Entry 9QT5 (electron microscopy, 3.13 A resolution); this record covers chains L and 1 of the 30 polymer chains in the assembly.

# Chain L
Name: Large ribosomal subunit protein uL15
Source organism: Streptomyces fradiae ATCC 10745
UniProt: A0A1Y2NN24 (A0A1Y2NN24_STRFR); numbering as in UniProt (aligned over 1-151)
Sequence (151 residues; numbered 1 to 151; the number before each row is that of its first residue):
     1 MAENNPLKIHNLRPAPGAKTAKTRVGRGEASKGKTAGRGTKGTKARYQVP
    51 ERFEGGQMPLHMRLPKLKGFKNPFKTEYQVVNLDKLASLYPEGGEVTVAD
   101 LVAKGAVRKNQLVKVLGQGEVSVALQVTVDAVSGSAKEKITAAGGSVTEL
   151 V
Not modelled in the structure: 1-3

# Chain 1
Molecule: 23S rRNA
Source organism: Streptomyces fradiae ATCC 10745
Sequence (3119 nucleotides; row label = number of the first residue in the row):
     1 GGCCAAGUUUAUAAGGGCGCACGGUGGAUGCCUUGGCACCAGGAACCGAU
    51 GAAGGACGUGGGAGGCCGCGAUAGGCCCCGGGGAGCUGUCAACCGAGCUU
   101 UGAUCCGGGGGUGUCCGAAUGGGGAAACCCGGCAGUCGUCAUGGGCUGUC
   151 ACCCACUGCUGAACACAUAGGCAGUGUGGAGGGAACGAGGGGAAGUGAAA
   201 CAUCUCAGUACCCUCAGGAAGAGAAAACAACCGUGAUUCCGGGAGUAGUG
   251 GCGAGCGAAACCGGAUGAGGCCAAACCGUAUGCGUGUGAUACCCGGCAGG
   301 GGUUGCGCAUGCGGGGUUGUGGGAUCUCUCUUUCACGGUCUGCCGGCCGU
   351 GAGACGAGUCAGAAACCGUUGAUGUAGGCGAAGGACAUGCGAAAGGUCCG
   401 GCGUAGAGGGUAAGACCCCCGUAGCUGAAACAUUGACGGCUCGUUUGAGA
   451 GACACCCAAGUAGCACGGGGCCCGAGAAAUCCCGUGUGAAUCUGGCGGGA
   501 CCACCCGCUAAGCCUAAAUAUUCCCUGGUGACCGAUAGCGGAUAGUACCG
   551 UGAGGGAAUGGUGAAAAGUACCGCGGGAGCGGAGUGAAAUAGUACCUGAA
   601 ACCGUGUGCCUACAAGCCGUGGGAGCGUCGGACAUGCUUUGCAUGUCUCG
   651 UGACUGCGUGCCUUUUGAAGAAUGAGCCUGCGAGUUUGCGGUGCGUUGCG
   701 AGGUUAACCCGUGUGGGGAAGCCGUAGCGAAAGCGAGUCCGAAUAGGGCG
   751 AUCGAGUAGCGCGCUCAAGACCCGAAGCGGAGUGAUCUAGCCAUGGGCAG
   801 GUUGAAGCGGAGGUAAGACUUCGUGGAGGACCGAACCCACCAGGGUUGAA
   851 AACCUGGGGGAUGACCUGUGGUUAGGGGUGAAAGGCCAAUCAAACUCCGU
   901 GAUAGCUGGUUCUCCCCGAAAUGCAUUUAGGUGCAGCGUCGUGUGUUUCU
   951 UGCCGGAGGUAGAGCACUGGAUAGGCGAUGGGCCCUACCGGGUUACUGAC
  1001 CUUAGCCAAACUCCGAAUGCCGGUAAGUGAGAGCGCGGCAGUGAGACUGU
  1051 GGGGGAUAAGCUCCAUGGUCGAGAGGGAAACAGCCCAGAGCAUCGACUAA
  1101 GGCCCCUAAGCGUACGCUAAGUGGGAAAGGAUGUGGAGUCGCAGAGACAA
  1151 CCAGGAGGUUGGCUUAGAAGCAGCCACCCUUGAAAGAGUGCGUAAUAGCU
  1201 CACUGGUCAAGUGAUUCCGCGCCGACAAUGUAGCGGGGCUCAAGCGUACC
  1251 GCCGAAGUCGUGUCAUUGCAGCAUAAGCCCCAACGGGUGCUGUGAUGGGU
  1301 AGGGGAGCGUCGUGUGCCGGGUGAAGCAGCCGCGGAAGCGAGUUGUGGAC
  1351 GGUUCACGAGUGAGAAUGCAGGCAUGAGUAGCGAUACACACGUGAGAAAC
  1401 GUGUGCGCCGAUUGACUAAGGGUUCCUGGGUCAAGCUGAUCUGCCCAGGG
  1451 UAAGUCGGGACCUAAGGCGAGGCCGACAGGCGUAGUCGAUGGACAACCGG
  1501 UUGAUAUUCCGGUACCCGCUUUGAAGCGCCAGCGCUGAACCCAGCGAUGC
  1551 UAAGCCCGUGAAACCGCCGUGUGCGUCUUCGGACAAGCACGGAGUGGUGG
  1601 AGCCGGUGGCCCAGACUGGUAGUAGGUGAGCGAUGGGGUGACGCAGGAAG
  1651 GUAGUCCAGCCCGGGCGGUGGUUGUCCCGGGGUAAGGGUGUAGGCCGUGU
  1701 GGUAGGCAAAUCCGUCACACGUUAAGGCUGAGACCUGAUGCCGAGCCGAU
  1751 UGUGGUGAAGUGGAUGAUCCUAUGCUGUCGAGAAAAGCCUCUAGCGAGUU
  1801 UCAUGGCGGCCCGUACCCUAAACCGACUCAGGUGGUCAGGUAGAGAAUAC
  1851 CGAGGCGUUCGGGUGAACUAUGGUUAAGGAACUCGGCAAAAUGCCCCCGU
  1901 AACUUCGGGAGAAGGGGGGCCACUUCUGGUGAUCACUCUUGCAGUGUGAG
  1951 CUGGGGGUGGCCGCAGAGACCAGCGAGAAGCGACUGUUUACUAAAAACAC
  2001 AGGUCCGUGCGAAGCCGUAAGGCGAUGUAUACGGACUGACGCCUGCCCGG
  2051 UGCUGGAACGUUAAGGGGACCGGUUAGCUUGGAUUCGUCCGGGCGAAGCU
  2101 GAGAACUUAAGCGCCAGUAAACGGCGGUGGUAACUAUAACCAUCCUAAGG
  2151 UAGCGAAAUUCCUUGUCGGGUAAGUUCCGACCUGCACGAAUGGCGUAACG
  2201 ACUUCUCGACUGUCUCAACCAUAGGCCCGGUGAAAUUGCACUACGAGUAA
  2251 AGAUGCUCGUUUCGCGCAGCAGGACGGAAAGACCCCGGGACCUUUACUAC
  2301 AGUUUGAUAUUGGUGUUCGGUUCGGCUUGUGUAGGAUAGGUGGGAGACUG
  2351 UGAAACUGUGACGCCAGUCAUGGUGGAGUCGUCGUUGAAAUACCACUCUG
  2401 GUCGUGCUGGAUGUCUAACCUGGGUCCGUGAUCCGGAUCAGGGACAGUGU
  2451 CUGAUGGGUAGUUUAACUGGGGCGGUUGCCUCCUAAAGGGUAACGGAGGC
  2501 GCCCAAAGGUUCCCUCAGCCUGGUUGGCAAUCAGGUGUUGAGUGUAAGUG
  2551 CACAAGGGAGCUUGACUGUGAGACCGACGGGUCGAGCAGGGACGAAAGUC
  2601 GGGACUAGUGAUCCGGCGGUGGCUUGUGGAAGCGCCGUCGCUCAACGGAU
  2651 AAAAGGUACCCCGGGGAUAACAGGCUGAUCUUCCCCAAGAGUCCAUAUCG
  2701 ACGGGAUGGUUUGGCACCUCGAUGUCGGCUCGUCGCAUCCUGGGGCUGGA
  2751 GUCGGUCCCAAGGGUUGGGCUGUUCGCCCAUUAAAGCGGUACGCGAGCUG
  2801 GGUUUAGAACGUCGUGAGACAGUUCGGUCCCUAUCCGCUGCGCGCGCAGG
  2851 AACAUUGAGAAGGGCUGUCCCUAGUACGAGAGGACCGGGACGGACGAACC
  2901 UCUGGUGUGCCAGUUGUUCUGCCAAGGGCAUGGCUGGUUGGCUACGUUCG
  2951 GGAGGGAUAACCGCUGAAAGCAUCUAAGCGGGAAGCCUGCUUCGAGAUGA
  3001 GUGUUCCCACCUCCUUGAGAGGGUAAGGCUCCCAGUAGACGACUGGGUUG
  3051 AUAGGCCGGAUAUGGAAGCCCAGUGAUGGGUGGAGUUGACCGGUACUAAU
  3101 AGGCCGAGGGCUUGUCCUC
Not modelled in the structure: 1-4, 279-311, 333-353, 629-647, 753-754, 806-825, 973-1003, 1029-1031, 1132-1220, 1270-1291, 1519-1630, 1721-1726, 1745-1756, 1795-1806, 2076-2096, 2126-2145, 2279-2281, 2317-2410, 2523-2531, 2721-2723, 2970, 3012-3020, 3100-3104, 3114-3119

# Chain L / chain 1 interface
Residue-residue contacts - 165 pairs, chain L then chain 1:
  Lys-8(L) / G1316(1)  sugar contact
  Ile-9(L) / G1314(1)  base contact
  Ile-9(L) / U1315(1)  sugar contact
  His-10(L) / U1315(1)  base contact
  His-10(L) / G1316(1)  hydrogen bond to the sugar
  His-10(L) / U1354(1)  base contact
  His-10(L) / C1355(1)  sugar contact
  Leu-12(L) / C1355(1)  hydrogen bond to the sugar
  Arg-13(L) / C1355(1)  phosphate contact
  Arg-13(L) / A1356(1)  salt bridge to the phosphate
  Pro-14(L) / A1356(1)  phosphate contact
  Ala-15(L) / U696(1)  sugar contact
  Ala-15(L) / U697(1)  sugar contact
  Pro-16(L) / U696(1)  sugar contact
  Gly-17(L) / G695(1)  hydrogen bond to the sugar
  Ala-18(L) / G695(1)  hydrogen bond to the base
  Ala-18(L) / U696(1)  sugar contact
  Lys-19(L) / C760(1)  hydrogen bond to the sugar
  Lys-19(L) / G761(1)  sugar contact
  Lys-19(L) / C1357(1)  salt bridge to the phosphate
  Thr-20(L) / G761(1)  hydrogen bond to the sugar
  Thr-20(L) / C762(1)  sugar contact
  Lys-22(L) / U685(1)  salt bridge to the phosphate
  Lys-22(L) / C762(1)  phosphate contact
  Thr-23(L) / G763(1)  hydrogen bond to the phosphate
  Arg-24(L) / U1361(1)  hydrogen bond to the base
  Arg-24(L) / G1362(1)  hydrogen bond to the base
  Val-25(L) / G684(1)  sugar contact
  Gly-26(L) / U910(1)  hydrogen bond to the sugar
  Gly-26(L) / U911(1)  phosphate contact
  Arg-27(L) / G684(1)  salt bridge to the phosphate
  Arg-27(L) / U911(1)  hydrogen bond to the base
  Arg-27(L) / C912(1)  base contact
  Arg-27(L) / G1362(1)  salt bridge to the phosphate
  Gly-28(L) / U911(1)  hydrogen bond to the phosphate
  Gly-28(L) / C912(1)  phosphate contact
  Gly-28(L) / U913(1)  phosphate contact
  Glu-29(L) / U913(1)  hydrogen bond to the phosphate
  Glu-29(L) / A1301(1)  phosphate contact
  Ala-30(L) / U913(1)  hydrogen bond to the phosphate
  Ala-30(L) / C914(1)  hydrogen bond to the base
  Lys-32(L) / G1303(1)  salt bridge to the phosphate
  Lys-32(L) / G1304(1)  salt bridge to the phosphate
  Gly-33(L) / U911(1)  phosphate contact
  Lys-34(L) / U663(1)  phosphate contact
  Lys-34(L) / U664(1)  salt bridge to the phosphate
  Lys-34(L) / U910(1)  hydrogen bond to the base
  Lys-34(L) / U911(1)  phosphate contact
  Thr-35(L) / G684(1)  base contact
  Thr-35(L) / U910(1)  base contact
  Thr-35(L) / A1301(1)  phosphate contact
  Thr-35(L) / G1302(1)  hydrogen bond to the phosphate
  Ala-36(L) / G684(1)  base contact
  Gly-37(L) / G1302(1)  hydrogen bond to the phosphate
  Arg-38(L) / G684(1)  base contact
  Arg-38(L) / C771(1)  base contact
  Arg-38(L) / G1041(1)  sugar contact
  Arg-38(L) / G1302(1)  hydrogen bond to the phosphate
  Gly-39(L) / G1041(1)  phosphate contact
  Gly-39(L) / U1042(1)  phosphate contact
  Gly-39(L) / A1301(1)  sugar contact
  Gly-39(L) / G1302(1)  phosphate contact
  Thr-40(L) / U1042(1)  phosphate contact
  Lys-41(L) / U664(1)  hydrogen bond to the phosphate
  Lys-41(L) / U665(1)  salt bridge to the phosphate
  Lys-41(L) / U907(1)  phosphate contact
  Lys-41(L) / G908(1)  salt bridge to the phosphate
  Gly-42(L) / C906(1)  phosphate contact
  Gly-42(L) / U932(1)  phosphate contact
  Thr-43(L) / G905(1)  hydrogen bond to the sugar
  Thr-43(L) / C906(1)  phosphate contact
  Thr-43(L) / G931(1)  hydrogen bond to the sugar
  Thr-43(L) / U932(1)  hydrogen bond to the phosphate
  Lys-44(L) / U932(1)  phosphate contact
  Lys-44(L) / G933(1)  salt bridge to the phosphate
  Ala-45(L) / C771(1)  hydrogen bond to the base
  Arg-46(L) / C771(1)  base contact
  Arg-46(L) / C772(1)  base contact
  Arg-46(L) / U907(1)  salt bridge to the phosphate
  Arg-46(L) / G908(1)  hydrogen bond to the base
  Tyr-47(L) / A904(1)  hydrogen bond to the phosphate
  Gln-48(L) / U765(1)  phosphate contact
  Gln-48(L) / C766(1)  phosphate contact
  Val-49(L) / U932(1)  phosphate contact
  Arg-52(L) / A199(1)  salt bridge to the phosphate
  Arg-52(L) / A254(1)  hydrogen bond to the phosphate
  Arg-52(L) / G255(1)  salt bridge to the phosphate
  Phe-53(L) / A199(1)  base contact
  Phe-53(L) / U932(1)  sugar contact
  Phe-53(L) / G933(1)  sugar contact
  Glu-54(L) / G933(1)  sugar contact
  Gly-55(L) / U926(1)  hydrogen bond to the sugar
  Gly-55(L) / G931(1)  hydrogen bond to the base
  Gly-55(L) / U932(1)  base contact
  Gly-55(L) / G933(1)  sugar contact
  Gly-56(L) / U926(1)  sugar contact
  Gln-57(L) / A925(1)  sugar contact
  Gln-57(L) / U926(1)  hydrogen bond to the sugar
  Gln-57(L) / A2577(1)  base contact
  Gln-57(L) / G2647(1)  base contact
  Met-58(L) / A2611(1)  base contact
  Met-58(L) / G2647(1)  hydrogen bond to the sugar
  His-61(L) / A254(1)  salt bridge to the phosphate
  Met-62(L) / G253(1)  sugar contact
  Met-62(L) / U2612(1)  hydrogen bond to the sugar
  Arg-63(L) / C2578(1)  base contact
  Arg-63(L) / G2579(1)  sugar contact
  Arg-63(L) / A2611(1)  hydrogen bond to the sugar
  Arg-63(L) / U2612(1)  sugar contact
  Arg-63(L) / G2647(1)  base contact
  Leu-64(L) / G2579(1)  sugar contact
  Pro-65(L) / U2612(1)  phosphate contact
  Pro-65(L) / C2613(1)  phosphate contact
  Lys-66(L) / C252(1)  hydrogen bond to the sugar
  Lys-66(L) / C2613(1)  hydrogen bond to the phosphate
  Lys-66(L) / C2614(1)  salt bridge to the phosphate
  Lys-68(L) / A730(1)  salt bridge to the phosphate
  Lys-68(L) / C2635(1)  phosphate contact
  Lys-68(L) / C2636(1)  salt bridge to the phosphate
  Gly-69(L) / A730(1)  sugar contact
  Gly-69(L) / G2634(1)  phosphate contact
  Gly-69(L) / C2635(1)  hydrogen bond to the phosphate
  Phe-70(L) / A730(1)  hydrogen bond to the sugar
  Phe-70(L) / A731(1)  sugar contact
  Phe-70(L) / G2622(1)  base contact
  Phe-70(L) / C2623(1)  sugar contact
  Phe-70(L) / U2624(1)  base contact
  Phe-70(L) / G2634(1)  sugar contact
  Lys-71(L) / A247(1)  salt bridge to the phosphate
  Lys-71(L) / G248(1)  salt bridge to the phosphate
  Lys-71(L) / U2624(1)  base contact
  Asn-72(L) / A731(1)  phosphate contact
  Asn-72(L) / A732(1)  hydrogen bond to the phosphate
  Asn-72(L) / C2623(1)  sugar contact
  Pro-73(L) / U2624(1)  sugar contact
  Phe-74(L) / U2625(1)  phosphate contact
  Lys-75(L) / G729(1)  base contact
  Lys-75(L) / A732(1)  phosphate contact
  Lys-75(L) / G733(1)  base contact
  Tyr-78(L) / G735(1)  base contact
  Gln-79(L) / U725(1)  hydrogen bond to the base
  Val-80(L) / A726(1)  base contact
  Val-80(L) / G735(1)  base contact
  Asn-82(L) / A726(1)  hydrogen bond to the base
  Lys-85(L) / U725(1)  sugar contact
  Gly-105(L) / A701(1)  sugar contact
  Gly-105(L) / G702(1)  phosphate contact
  Ala-106(L) / U725(1)  base contact
  Arg-108(L) / G702(1)  base contact
  Arg-108(L) / C723(1)  base contact
  Arg-108(L) / G724(1)  hydrogen bond to the base
  Arg-108(L) / U725(1)  hydrogen bond to the base
  Lys-109(L) / A719(1)  sugar contact
  Lys-109(L) / G721(1)  salt bridge to the phosphate
  Lys-114(L) / G735(1)  hydrogen bond to the base
  Leu-116(L) / A726(1)  base contact
  Leu-116(L) / G735(1)  base contact
  Leu-116(L) / A736(1)  phosphate contact
  Gly-117(L) / A736(1)  hydrogen bond to the phosphate
  Gln-118(L) / A736(1)  sugar contact
  Gln-118(L) / A751(1)  sugar contact
  Ser-133(L) / G735(1)  phosphate contact
  Ser-133(L) / A736(1)  hydrogen bond to the phosphate
  Gly-134(L) / G735(1)  hydrogen bond to the phosphate
  Ser-135(L) / A736(1)  hydrogen bond to the phosphate
Other interface residues (no listed pair), chain L (82 interface residues in all): Asn-11, Ala-21, Leu-60, Glu-77, Lys-104, Val-107
Other interface residues (no listed pair), chain 1 (90 interface residues in all): A198, A720, C728, C734, A1040, G2648

# Summary
The interface between chain L and chain 1 involves 82 residues on one side and 90 on the other; the contacts
include 47 hydrogen bonds and 21 salt bridges. Polar pairs include Ala-18(L)/G695(1), Arg-24(L)/U1361(1) and
Arg-24(L)/G1362(1).
Chain L is Large ribosomal subunit protein uL15 and chain 1 is 23S rRNA, both from Streptomyces fradiae ATCC
10745; the structure, Structure of the 50S ribosomal subunit from the antibiotic-producing bacterium
Streptomyces fradiae, was determined by electron microscopy.
